8GJ9 - chain A; structure by X-ray diffraction, 1.60 A resolution.

[Chain A]
Protein: RAD51C
Organism: Alvinella pompejana
Notes: fragment: N-terminal domain
Chain sequence (65 residues; each row starts with the number of its first residue; numbers below 1 keep their minus sign (Gly-1 is residue -1)):
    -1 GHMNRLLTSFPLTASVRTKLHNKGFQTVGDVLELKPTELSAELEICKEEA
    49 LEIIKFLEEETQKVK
Not modelled in the structure: 61-63
Ion coordination: Zn2+: Glu31, Glu50 (shared with 2 residues of chain B)

[Summary]
Glu31 and Glu50 coordinate Zn2+.
Chain A is RAD51C (Alvinella pompejana); the structure, RAD51C N-terminal domain, was determined by X-ray
diffraction together with 8GJ8 from the same study.
